8SB2 - chains F and G of the 12 polymer chains in the assembly; structure by electron microscopy, 3.50 A resolution.

# Chain F
Name: CH848.10.17.SOSIP gp120
From: HIV-1 06TG.HT008
Reference sequence: A0A1W6IPB2 (A0A1W6IPB2_9HIV1); the construct lacks a stretch of the UniProt sequence and is renumbered around it, so the offset changes along the chain: 34-139 = UniProt 30-135; 150-185 = UniProt 136-171; 186-309 = UniProt 174-297; 312-321 = UniProt 298-307; 3 more segments
Amino-acid sequence (471 residues; row label = number of the first residue in the row; note: 15 numbers in that range are skipped by the numbering (no residue carries them; nothing is unmodelled there); a row labelled like 185a-185b holds insertion residues (185a, then the next letters in order)):
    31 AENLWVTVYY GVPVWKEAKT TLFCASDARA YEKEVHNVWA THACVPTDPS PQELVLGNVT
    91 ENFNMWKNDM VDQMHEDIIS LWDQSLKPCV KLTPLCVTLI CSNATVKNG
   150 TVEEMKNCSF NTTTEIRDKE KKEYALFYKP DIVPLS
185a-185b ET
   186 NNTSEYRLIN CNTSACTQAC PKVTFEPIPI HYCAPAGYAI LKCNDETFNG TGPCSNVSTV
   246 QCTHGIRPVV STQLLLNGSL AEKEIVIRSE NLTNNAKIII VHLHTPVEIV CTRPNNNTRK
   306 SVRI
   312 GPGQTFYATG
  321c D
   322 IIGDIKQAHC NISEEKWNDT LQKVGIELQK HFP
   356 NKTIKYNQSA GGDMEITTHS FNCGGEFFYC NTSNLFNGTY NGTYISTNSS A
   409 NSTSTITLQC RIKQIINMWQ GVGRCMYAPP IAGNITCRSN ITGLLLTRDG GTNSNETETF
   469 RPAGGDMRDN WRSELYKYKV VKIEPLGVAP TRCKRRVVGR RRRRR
Not modelled in the structure: 31-33, 504-513
Construct notes: expression tag (31-33, 512-513); conflict Cys201 (Val189 in A0A1W6IPB2), Cys433 (Ala417 in A0A1W6IPB2), Lys490 (Glu474 in A0A1W6IPB2), Glu492 (Gln476 in A0A1W6IPB2), Val496 (Ile480 in A0A1W6IPB2), Arg500 (Gly484 in A0A1W6IPB2), Cys501 (Ala485 in A0A1W6IPB2), Gly507 (Glu491 in A0A1W6IPB2), Arg509 (Glu493 in A0A1W6IPB2), Arg510 (Lys494 in A0A1W6IPB2)
Disulfide bonds: Cys54-Cys74, Cys119-Cys205, Cys126-Cys196, Cys131-Cys157, Cys201-Cys433, Cys218-Cys247, Cys228-Cys239, Cys296-Cys331, Cys378-Cys445, Cys385-Cys418
Glycans and other covalent adducts: N-acetylglucosamine (NAG) linked to Asn138, Asn156, Asn442; glycan linked to Asn301, Asn332

# Chain G
Name: CH848.10.17.SOSIP gp41
From: HIV-1 06TG.HT008
Amino-acid sequence (132 residues; each row starts with the number of its first residue; note: 21 numbers in that range are skipped by the numbering (no residue carries them; nothing is unmodelled there)):
   512 AVGIGAVFLG FLGAAGSTMG AASMTLTVQA RNLLSG
   569 TVWGIKQLQA RVLAVERYLR DQQLLGIWGC SGKLICCTNV PWNSSWSNRN LSEIWDNMTW
   629 LQWDKEISNY TQIIYGLLEE SQNQQEKNEQ DLLALD
Disulfide bonds: Cys598-Cys604

# Interface between chain F and chain G
Cross-chain cystine bridges: Cys501(F)-Cys605(G)
Contacting residue pairs - 93 pairs, chain F then chain G:
  Leu34(F) - Trp610(G)  hydrogen bond (backbone-backbone)
  Leu34(F) - Leu619(G)  hydrophobic
  Trp35(F) - Thr606(G)
  Trp35(F) - Asn607(G)
  Trp35(F) - Val608(G)
  Trp35(F) - Pro609(G)
  Val36(F) - Thr606(G)  hydrogen bond (backbone-side chain)
  Val36(F) - Val608(G)  hydrogen bond (backbone-backbone)
  Val36(F) - Trp610(G)  hydrophobic
  Val36(F) - Ile642(G)  hydrophobic
  Val36(F) - Leu646(G)  hydrophobic
  Thr37(F) - Cys604(G)
  Thr37(F) - Cys605(G)
  Val38(F) - Leu593(G)  hydrophobic
  Val38(F) - Trp596(G)  hydrophobic
  Val38(F) - Cys598(G)  hydrophobic
  Val38(F) - Cys604(G)  hydrogen bond (backbone-backbone)
  Tyr39(F) - Ile603(G)  hydrophobic
  Tyr39(F) - Trp623(G)
  Tyr39(F) - Trp628(G)  hydrophobic
  Tyr40(F) - Leu537(G)
  Tyr40(F) - Leu544(G)
  Tyr40(F) - Tyr586(G)
  Tyr40(F) - Asp589(G)
  Tyr40(F) - Gln590(G)  hydrogen bond
  Tyr40(F) - Leu593(G)  hydrophobic
  Tyr40(F) - Gly600(G)
  Tyr40(F) - Lys601(G)
  Tyr40(F) - Leu602(G)
  Gly41(F) - Leu537(G)
  Gly41(F) - Gln540(G)
  Val42(F) - Leu537(G)
  Val42(F) - Trp628(G)  hydrophobic
  Pro43(F) - Leu523(G)  hydrophobic
  Pro43(F) - Leu629(G)
  Val44(F) - Trp628(G)
  Val44(F) - Asp632(G)
  Trp45(F) - Leu523(G)
  Trp45(F) - Leu629(G)
  Thr50(F) - Leu581(G)
  Thr51(F) - Lys574(G)
  Thr51(F) - Gln577(G)
  Thr51(F) - Ala578(G)
  Leu52(F) - Lys574(G)  hydrogen bond (backbone-side chain)
  Phe53(F) - Trp571(G)  hydrophobic
  Phe53(F) - Gln575(G)
  Cys54(F) - Trp571(G)
  Ala73(F) - Val570(G)
  Ala73(F) - Trp571(G)
  Cys74(F) - Trp571(G)
  Val75(F) - Thr569(G)
  Val75(F) - Val570(G)
  Leu84(F) - Leu520(G)
  Leu84(F) - Gly521(G)
  Leu86(F) - Leu523(G)
  Gly87(F) - Ala526(G)
  Asn88(F) - Gly527(G)
  Val89(F) - Leu629(G)  hydrophobic
  Gln103(F) - Lys574(G)  hydrogen bond
  Asp107(F) - Trp571(G)
  Asp107(F) - Lys574(G)  salt bridge
  Pro220(F) - Ala578(G)
  Ala221(F) - Leu544(G)
  Ala221(F) - Ser546(G)
  Ala221(F) - Ala582(G)
  Gly222(F) - Arg585(G)
  Thr244(F) - Leu523(G)
  Lys490(F) - Arg585(G)
  Ile491(F) - Phe522(G)  hydrophobic
  Ile491(F) - Arg585(G)  hydrogen bond (backbone-side chain)
  Leu494(F) - Leu593(G)  hydrophobic
  Leu494(F) - Tyr643(G)
  Gly495(F) - Trp628(G)
  Val496(F) - Trp610(G)  hydrophobic
  Val496(F) - Trp628(G)
  Val496(F) - Trp631(G)  hydrogen bond (backbone-side chain)
  Val496(F) - Ile642(G)  hydrophobic
  Val496(F) - Tyr643(G)  hydrophobic
  Ala497(F) - Trp623(G)  hydrophobic
  Ala497(F) - Trp628(G)  hydrophobic
  Pro498(F) - Trp610(G)  hydrophobic
  Pro498(F) - Trp623(G)  hydrogen bond (backbone-side chain)
  Pro498(F) - Trp631(G)
  Arg500(F) - Leu619(G)
  Cys501(F) - Cys605(G)  disulfide
  Cys501(F) - Thr606(G)
  Lys502(F) - Cys605(G)
  Lys502(F) - Thr606(G)
  Lys502(F) - Asn607(G)
  Arg503(F) - Trp596(G)  hydrogen bond (side chain-backbone)
  Arg503(F) - Gly597(G)
  Arg503(F) - Cys605(G)  hydrogen bond (side chain-backbone)
  Arg503(F) - Thr606(G)  hydrogen bond (backbone-backbone)
Also at the interface, not in a pair above, chain F (48 interface residues in all): Tyr217, Tyr223, Ala224, Glu492, Pro493, Thr499
Also at the interface, not in a pair above, chain G (57 interface residues in all): Gly524, Met530, Ser534, Ala541, Asn543, Leu545, Leu592, Ile622, Lys633, Ile635

# Overview
48 residues of chain F and 57 residues of chain G are in contact, with 1 disulfide bond, 13 hydrogen bonds and
1 salt bridge. Polar contacts include Asp107(F)-Lys574(G), Val36(F)-Thr606(G) and Tyr40(F)-Gln590(G).
Covalently linked N-acetylglucosamine: at Asn138(F), Asn156(F) and Asn442(F).
Here chain F is CH848.10.17.SOSIP gp120 and chain G is CH848.10.17.SOSIP gp41, both from HIV-1 06TG.HT008.
Entry 8SB2 (CryoEM structure of DH270.I2-CH848.10.17) was determined by electron microscopy together with
8SAL, 8SAN, 8SAQ, 8SAR, 8SAS, 8SAT and 9 further entries from the same study.
